PDB entry 2H62 | X-ray diffraction, 1.85 A resolution | chains A and D of the 4 polymer chains in the assembly

# Chain A
Name: Bone morphogenetic protein 2
From: Homo sapiens
UniProt: P12643 (BMP2_HUMAN); residues 1-114 here correspond to UniProt positions 283-396 (UniProt number = residue number + 282)
Amino-acid sequence (114 residues; row label = number of the first residue in the row):
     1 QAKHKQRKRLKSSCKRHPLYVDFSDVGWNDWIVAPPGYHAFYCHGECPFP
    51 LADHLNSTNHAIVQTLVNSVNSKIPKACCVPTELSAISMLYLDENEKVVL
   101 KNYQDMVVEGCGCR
Unresolved in the structure: 1-10
Disulfides: Cys14-Cys79, Cys43-Cys111, Cys47-Cys113
From the paper describing this entry:
  - conformationally variable residues (loop rearrangement): Ala86 to Ser88, Leu100 to Asp105
  - mutagenesis - L100K: unchanged binding to ActR-II
  - mutagenesis - L100K, L100K/N102D: unchanged binding to BMPR-II
  - specificity-determining residues: Ser85, Ala86, Leu100
  - mutagenesis - L100K/N102D: increased binding to ActR-II
  - mutagenesis - S85R, S85R/A86P, A86P: increased binding to BMPR-II
  - mutagenesis - S85R, S85R/A86P: unchanged binding to Acvr2b protein (chain D)
  - mutagenesis - S85R/A86P, L100K/N102D: increased signaling in response to ALP induction
  - mutagenesis - L100K: unchanged signaling in response to C2C12 cells
  - mutagenesis - L100K: increased binding to Acvr2b protein (chain D)

# Chain D
Name: Acvr2b protein
From: Homo sapiens
Notes: fragment: extracellular domain
UniProt: Q3KQI1 (Q3KQI1_MOUSE); residues 1-98 here correspond to UniProt positions 19-116 (UniProt number = residue number + 18)
Amino-acid sequence (98 residues; numbered 1 to 98; the number before each row is that of its first residue):
     1 SGRGEAETRECIYYNANWELERTNQSGLERCEGEQDKRLHCYASWRNSSG
    51 TIELVKKGCWLDDFNCYDRQECVATEENPQVYFCCCEGNFCNERFTHL
Unresolved in the structure: 1-5
Disulfides: Cys11-Cys41, Cys31-Cys59, Cys66-Cys85, Cys72-Cys84, Cys86-Cys91
From the paper describing this entry:
  - mutagenesis - E34A, Q80A: unchanged binding to Bone morphogenetic protein 2 (chain A)
  - mutagenesis - W60A: abolished binding to BMP-7
  - mutagenesis - Y42A: decreased binding to BMP-7
  - mutagenesis - K37A: increased binding to BMP-7
  - specificity-determining residues: Lys37

# Chain A / chain D interface
Contacting residue pairs - 30 pairs, chain A then chain D:
  Asp30(A) - Gln80(D)
  Val33(A) - Val81(D)
  Ala34(A) - Trp60(D)
  Ala34(A) - Phe83(D)  hydrophobic
  Pro35(A) - Asp63(D)
  His39(A) - Phe64(D)
  Ser85(A) - Glu34(D)
  Ser85(A) - Lys37(D)
  Ala86(A) - Glu34(D)  hydrogen bond (backbone-side chain)
  Ala86(A) - Leu61(D)  hydrophobic
  Ile87(A) - Leu61(D)
  Ser88(A) - Trp60(D)
  Ser88(A) - Leu61(D)  hydrogen bond (side chain-backbone)
  Met89(A) - Trp60(D)  hydrophobic
  Leu90(A) - Ser44(D)
  Leu90(A) - Trp60(D)
  Leu90(A) - Phe83(D)  hydrophobic
  Leu92(A) - Gln80(D)
  Leu92(A) - Val81(D)  hydrophobic
  Glu96(A) - Arg46(D)  hydrogen bond (backbone-side chain)
  Glu96(A) - Gln80(D)
  Lys97(A) - Asn17(D)
  Val98(A) - Arg46(D)
  Val98(A) - Val55(D)  hydrophobic
  Val98(A) - Lys56(D)  hydrogen bond (backbone-side chain)
  Val98(A) - Val81(D)  hydrophobic
  Leu100(A) - Tyr42(D)
  Leu100(A) - Trp60(D)  hydrophobic
  Asn102(A) - Leu61(D)
  Glu109(A) - Lys37(D)  salt bridge
Also at the interface, not in a pair above, chain A (21 interface residues in all): Tyr20, Pro36, Leu84
Also at the interface, not in a pair above, chain D (16 interface residues in all): Asn65
Interface features reported in the paper:
  - pairs named by the authors: Ala34(A)-Trp60(D), Pro35(A)-Trp60(D), Ser88(A)-Trp60(D), Ser88(A)-Leu61(D) (hydrogen bond), Leu90(A)-Trp60(D), Leu100(A)-Trp60(D)
  - hot spots on chain A (mutagenesis) - N102D: decreased binding to Acvr2b protein (chain D)
  - interface residues, chain D: Glu34(D), Lys37(D), Tyr42(D), Arg46(D), Val55(D), Lys56(D), Trp60(D), Leu61(D), Gln80(D), Val81(D)
  - hot spots on chain D (mutagenesis) - K37A, R46A, K56A, D63A: decreased binding to Bone morphogenetic protein 2 (chain A)

# Overview
21 residues of chain A and 16 residues of chain D are in contact, with 4 hydrogen bonds and 1 salt bridge.
Among the polar pairs are Glu109(A)-Lys37(D), Ala86(A)-Glu34(D) and Ser88(A)-Leu61(D). The paper describes
contacts between Ala34(A) and Trp60(D), Pro35(A) and Trp60(D) and Ser88(A) and Trp60(D) among others; a
hydrogen bond between Ser88(A) and Leu61(D). From the paper: K37A, R46A and K56A of chain D, among others,
reduce binding to Bone morphogenetic protein 2 (chain A); interface residues Glu34(D), Lys37(D) and Tyr42(D)
among others; 14 substitutions were tested in all.
Chain A is Bone morphogenetic protein 2 and chain D is Acvr2b protein, both from Homo sapiens; the structure,
Crystal structure of a ternary ligand-receptor complex of BMP-2, was determined by X-ray diffraction (same
publication as 2H64).
